Entry 7THJ (electron microscopy, 3.80 A resolution); this record covers chains A and E of the 8 polymer chains in the assembly.

[Chain A]
Molecule: Replication factor C subunit 1
From: Saccharomyces cerevisiae
Reference sequence: P38630 (RFC1_YEAST); numbering as in UniProt (aligned over 1-861)
Sequence (861 residues; each row starts with the number of its first residue):
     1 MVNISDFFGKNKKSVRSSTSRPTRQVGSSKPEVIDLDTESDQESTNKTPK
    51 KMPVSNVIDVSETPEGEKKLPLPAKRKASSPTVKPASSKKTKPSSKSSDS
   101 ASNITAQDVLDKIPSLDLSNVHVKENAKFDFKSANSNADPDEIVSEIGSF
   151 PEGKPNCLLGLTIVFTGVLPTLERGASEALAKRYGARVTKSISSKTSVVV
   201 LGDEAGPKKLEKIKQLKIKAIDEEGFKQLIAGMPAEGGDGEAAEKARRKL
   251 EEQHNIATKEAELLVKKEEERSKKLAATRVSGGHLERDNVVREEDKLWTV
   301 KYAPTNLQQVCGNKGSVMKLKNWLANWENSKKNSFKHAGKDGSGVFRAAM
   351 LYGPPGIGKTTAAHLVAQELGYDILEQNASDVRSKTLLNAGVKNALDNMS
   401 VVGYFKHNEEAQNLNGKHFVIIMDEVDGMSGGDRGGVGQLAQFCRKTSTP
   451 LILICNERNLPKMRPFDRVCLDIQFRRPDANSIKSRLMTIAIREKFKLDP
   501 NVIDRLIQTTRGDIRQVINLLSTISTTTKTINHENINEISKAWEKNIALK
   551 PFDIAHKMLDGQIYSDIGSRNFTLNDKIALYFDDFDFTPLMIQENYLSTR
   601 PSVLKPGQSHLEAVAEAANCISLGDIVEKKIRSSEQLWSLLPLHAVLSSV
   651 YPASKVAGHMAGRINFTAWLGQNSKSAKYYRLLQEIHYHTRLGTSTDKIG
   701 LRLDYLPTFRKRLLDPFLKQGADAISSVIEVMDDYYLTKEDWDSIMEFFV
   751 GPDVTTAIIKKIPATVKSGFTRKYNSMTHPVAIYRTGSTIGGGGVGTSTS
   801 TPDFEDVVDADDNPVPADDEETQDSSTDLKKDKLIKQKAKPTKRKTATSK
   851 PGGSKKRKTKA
Not modelled in the structure: 1-291, 530-536, 781-861
Metal / ion sites: Mg2+: Thr-360 (together with ATP-gamma-S)
Small-molecule neighbours: ATP-gamma-S (AGS; phosphothiophosphoric acid-adenylate ester): Thr-299, Ala-303, Pro-304, Gln-309, Val-310, Cys-311, Pro-355, Gly-356, Ile-357, Gly-358, Lys-359, Thr-360, Thr-361, Asn-456, Arg-486, Ile-514, Arg-515, Ile-518
Curated features (UniProtKB/Swiss-Prot):
  - motif (Nuclear localization signal): Lys-830 to Leu-834, Lys-855 to Lys-860
  - binding site (ATP): Thr-299, Cys-311, Gly-353 to Thr-361, Asn-456
  - modified residue: Thr-38 (Phosphothreonine), Ser-40 (Phosphoserine), Thr-63 (Phosphothreonine)
  - mutagenesis: Asp-427 (D427H: In cs mutant CDC44-2; causes cell cycle arrest), Gly-436 (G436R: In cs mutant CDC44-3/4; causes cell cycle arrest), Gly-512 (G512A: In cs mutant CDC44-9; no effect), Asp-513 (D513N: In cs mutants CDC44-1/5/8 and CDC44-9; causes cell cycle arrest)
What the authors report for this chain:
  - mutagenesis - W638G: decreased catalytic activity on PCNA and DNA
  - mutagenesis - F582A: unchanged catalytic activity on DNA
  - mutagenesis - F582A: unchanged binding to DNA
  - mutagenesis - F582A, W638G: unchanged growth

[Chain E]
Molecule: Replication factor C subunit 5
From: Saccharomyces cerevisiae
Reference sequence: P38251 (RFC5_YEAST); residues 1-354 here = UniProt positions 1-354
Sequence (354 residues; row label = number of the first residue in the row):
     1 MSLWVDKYRPKSLNALSHNEELTNFLKSLSDQPRDLPHLLLYGPNGTGKK
    51 TRCMALLESIFGPGVYRLKIDVRQFVTASNRKLELNVVSSPYHLEITPSD
   101 MGNNDRIVIQELLKEVAQMEQVDFQDSKDGLAHRYKCVIINEANSLTKDA
   151 QAALRRTMEKYSKNIRLIMVCDSMSPIIAPIKSRCLLIRCPAPSDSEIST
   201 ILSDVVTNERIQLETKDILKRIAQASNGNLRVSLLMLESMALNNELALKS
   251 SSPIIKPDWIIVIHKLTRKIVKERSVNSLIECRAVLYDLLAHCIPANIIL
   301 KELTFSLLDVETLNTTNKSSIIEYSSVFDERLSLGNKAIFHLEGFIAKVM
   351 CCLD
Not modelled in the structure: 1-3, 121-133
Small-molecule neighbours: ADP (adenosine-5'-diphosphate): Val-5, Arg-9, Pro-10, Leu-16, Ser-17, His-18, Pro-44, Asn-45, Gly-46, Thr-47, Gly-48, Lys-49, Lys-50, Thr-51, Arg-52, Ile-201, Leu-230, Arg-231, Leu-234
Curated features (UniProtKB/Swiss-Prot):
  - binding site (ATP): Val-5, Ser-17, Gly-43 to Thr-51, Arg-231

[Chain A / chain E interface]
Residue-residue contacts (90):
  Leu-590(A) / Lys-337(E)
  Gln-593(A) / Arg-283(E)  hydrogen bond (backbone-side chain)
  Gln-593(A) / Phe-340(E)
  Gln-593(A) / Glu-343(E)
  Glu-594(A) / Arg-283(E)  hydrogen bond (backbone-side chain)
  Tyr-596(A) / Glu-343(E)  hydrogen bond
  Leu-597(A) / Val-276(E)
  Leu-597(A) / Leu-279(E)  hydrophobic
  Leu-597(A) / Ile-280(E)  hydrophobic
  Leu-597(A) / Arg-283(E)
  Leu-597(A) / Glu-343(E)
  His-610(A) / Val-276(E)
  Leu-611(A) / Met-350(E)
  Leu-611(A) / Cys-351(E)
  Glu-612(A) / Cys-351(E)
  Val-614(A) / Val-276(E)  hydrophobic
  Val-614(A) / Leu-279(E)  hydrophobic
  Ala-615(A) / Ala-347(E)
  Ala-618(A) / Gly-344(E)
  Asn-619(A) / Arg-331(E)  hydrogen bond
  Asn-619(A) / Lys-348(E)
  Ile-621(A) / Phe-340(E)  hydrophobic
  Ser-622(A) / Arg-331(E)
  Ser-622(A) / His-341(E)  hydrogen bond
  Leu-623(A) / Arg-331(E)
  Asp-625(A) / Asn-336(E)
  Asp-625(A) / Lys-337(E)
  Asp-625(A) / Phe-340(E)
  Asp-625(A) / His-341(E)  salt bridge
  Ile-626(A) / Leu-334(E)
  Ile-626(A) / His-341(E)
  Glu-628(A) / Lys-337(E)  salt bridge
  Lys-629(A) / Leu-334(E)
  Lys-629(A) / Gly-335(E)
  Lys-629(A) / Asn-336(E)
  Trp-669(A) / Lys-337(E)
  Trp-669(A) / Ile-339(E)
  Gln-672(A) / Tyr-287(E)
  Gln-672(A) / Ala-291(E)
  Lys-675(A) / Ala-291(E)
  Ser-676(A) / Ala-291(E)
  Tyr-679(A) / Ala-291(E)
  Tyr-679(A) / Cys-293(E)  hydrogen bond (backbone-side chain)
  Tyr-680(A) / Cys-293(E)  hydrophobic
  Leu-683(A) / Cys-293(E)  hydrophobic
  Tyr-688(A) / Ile-70(E)  hydrophobic
  Tyr-688(A) / Val-72(E)
  Tyr-688(A) / Asn-86(E)
  Arg-691(A) / Asn-86(E)
  Arg-691(A) / Val-88(E)
  Arg-691(A) / Thr-97(E)
  Leu-692(A) / Leu-68(E)  hydrophobic
  Leu-692(A) / Ile-70(E)  hydrophobic
  Gly-693(A) / Asp-6(E)
  Thr-694(A) / Asp-6(E)
  Ser-695(A) / Arg-9(E)  hydrogen bond
  Ser-695(A) / Lys-50(E)
  Thr-696(A) / Arg-231(E)
  Asp-697(A) / Glu-142(E)
  Ile-699(A) / Pro-295(E)  hydrophobic
  Arg-702(A) / Asp-258(E)  salt bridge
  Arg-702(A) / His-292(E)  hydrogen bond (side chain-backbone)
  Arg-702(A) / Cys-293(E)
  Leu-703(A) / Pro-257(E)
  Leu-703(A) / Trp-259(E)  hydrogen bond (backbone-side chain)
  Leu-703(A) / Ile-298(E)  hydrophobic
  Asp-704(A) / Arg-231(E)  salt bridge
  Asp-704(A) / Val-232(E)
  Asp-704(A) / Leu-235(E)
  Tyr-705(A) / Leu-235(E)  hydrophobic
  Pro-707(A) / Asp-258(E)
  Thr-708(A) / Leu-235(E)
  Thr-708(A) / Glu-238(E)
  Thr-708(A) / Ser-239(E)  hydrogen bond
  Lys-711(A) / Asn-243(E)  hydrogen bond
  Arg-712(A) / Trp-4(E)
  Arg-712(A) / Glu-238(E)  salt bridge
  Arg-712(A) / Leu-242(E)
  Tyr-735(A) / Asp-6(E)  hydrogen bond
  Tyr-735(A) / Lys-7(E)
  Phe-748(A) / His-292(E)  hydrogen bond (backbone-side chain)
  Phe-748(A) / Cys-293(E)  hydrophobic
  Val-750(A) / Asp-258(E)
  Val-750(A) / Asp-288(E)
  Val-750(A) / Leu-289(E)  hydrophobic
  Val-750(A) / His-292(E)
  Gly-751(A) / Val-262(E)
  Pro-752(A) / Asp-258(E)
  Pro-752(A) / Ile-261(E)  hydrophobic
  Pro-752(A) / Val-262(E)
Interface residues without a listed pair, chain A (55 interface residues in all): Ser-598, Arg-632, Ala-668, Gly-700, Glu-747, Phe-749, Asp-753
Interface residues without a listed pair, chain E (54 interface residues in all): Arg-274, Ser-275, Leu-290, Ile-294

[Summary]
55 residues of chain A and 54 residues of chain E are in contact; the contacts include 13 hydrogen bonds and 5
salt bridges. Polar pairs include Asp-625(A)/His-341(E), Glu-628(A)/Lys-337(E) and Arg-702(A)/Asp-258(E). The
paper reports that W638G of chain A reduces catalytic activity on PCNA and DNA; F582A and W638G of chain A
leave growth unchanged.
Chain A is Replication factor C subunit 1 and chain E is Replication factor C subunit 5, both from
Saccharomyces cerevisiae; the structure, Structure of the yeast clamp loader (Replication Factor C RFC) bound
to the sliding clamp (Proliferating ..., was determined by electron microscopy together with 7THV, 7TI8, 7TIB,
7TIC, 7TID and 7TKU from the same study.
